PDB entry 6NIN | X-ray diffraction, 3.60 A resolution | chains A and C of the 6 polymer chains in the assembly

# Chain A
Protein: Cytochrome b
Source organism: Rhodobacter sphaeroides (strain ATCC 17023 / 2.4.1 / NCIB 8253 / DSM 158)
UniProt: A0A344Q9J3 (A0A344Q9J3_RHOS4); residue numbers follow UniProt; this construct covers 1-445
Chain sequence (445 residues; each row starts with the number of its first residue):
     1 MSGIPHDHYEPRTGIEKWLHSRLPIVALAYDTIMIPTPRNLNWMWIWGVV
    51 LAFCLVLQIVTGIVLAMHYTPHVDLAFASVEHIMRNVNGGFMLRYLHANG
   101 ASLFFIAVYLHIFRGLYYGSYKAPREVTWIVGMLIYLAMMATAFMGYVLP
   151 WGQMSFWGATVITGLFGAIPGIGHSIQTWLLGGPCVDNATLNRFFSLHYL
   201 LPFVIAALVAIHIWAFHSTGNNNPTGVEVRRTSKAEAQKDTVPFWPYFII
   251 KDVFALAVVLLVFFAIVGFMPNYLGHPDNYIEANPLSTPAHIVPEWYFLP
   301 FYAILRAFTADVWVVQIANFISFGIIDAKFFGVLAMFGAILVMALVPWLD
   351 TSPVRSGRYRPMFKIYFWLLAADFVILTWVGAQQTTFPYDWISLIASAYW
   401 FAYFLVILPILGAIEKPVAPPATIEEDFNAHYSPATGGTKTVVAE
Unresolved in the structure: 1-2, 431-445
Construct notes: engineered mutation Cys-185 (Ala in A0A344Q9J3)
Bound ions: heme Fe site 1: His-97, His-198; heme Fe site 2: His-111, His-212
Small-molecule neighbours:
  - 6PE (1,2-dihexanoyl-sn-glycero-3-phosphoethanolamine): Asn-42, Met-44, Leu-110, Phe-113, Arg-114, Tyr-117, Tyr-118, Arg-358, Phe-367, Trp-368, Ala-371
  - heme (HEM), molecule 1: Trp-45, Trp-47, Gly-48, Val-49, Leu-51, Ala-52, Phe-104, Val-108, His-111, Ile-112, Arg-114, Ser-120, Arg-125, Thr-128, Trp-129, Gly-132, Met-133, Ile-135, Tyr-136, Met-139, Ile-205, Val-209, His-212, Phe-216, Thr-219, Gly-220, Asn-221, Asn-222
  - heme (HEM), molecule 2: Leu-55, Gln-58, Ile-59, Gly-62, Ile-63, Leu-65, Ala-66, Tyr-69, Arg-94, His-97, Ala-98, Ala-101, Phe-104, Thr-142, Ala-143, Gly-146, Tyr-147, Leu-149, Pro-150, Phe-195, His-198, Tyr-199, Pro-202, Ile-205, Asn-279, Tyr-297
  - stigmatellin a (SMA): Leu-137, Met-140, Ala-141, Phe-144, Met-145, Met-154, Gly-158, Val-161, Ile-162, Phe-166, Leu-180, Phe-194, Leu-197, Ile-292, Val-293, Pro-294, Glu-295, Phe-298, Phe-301, Tyr-302, Leu-305, Met-336, Phe-337, Ile-340

# Chain C
Protein: Ubiquinol-cytochrome c reductase iron-sulfur subunit
Source organism: Rhodobacter sphaeroides (strain ATCC 17023 / 2.4.1 / NCIB 8253 / DSM 158)
Notes: EC 1.10.2.2
UniProt: A0A344Q9J4 (A0A344Q9J4_RHOS4); residues 1-187 here = UniProt positions 1-187
Chain sequence (187 residues; each row starts with the number of its first residue):
     1 MSNAEDHAGTRRDFLYYATAGAGAVATGAAVWPLINQMNPSADVQALASI
    51 FVDVSSVEPGVQLTVKFLGCPIFIRRRTEADIELGRSVQLGQLVDTNARN
   101 ANIDAGAEATDQNRTLDEAGEWLVMWGVCTHLGCVPIGGVSGDFGGWFCP
   151 CHGSHYDSAGRIRKGPAPENLPIPLAKFIDETTIQLG
Unresolved in the structure: 1-8
Construct notes: engineered mutation Cys-70 (Lys in A0A344Q9J4)
Cystine bridges: Cys-134/Cys-151
Bound ions: 2Fe-2S cluster Fe: Cys-129, His-131, Cys-149, His-152
Small-molecule neighbours: 2Fe-2S cluster (FES): Cys-129, His-131, Leu-132, Gly-133, Cys-134, Cys-149, Cys-151, His-152, Gly-153, Ser-154

# Chain A / chain C interface
Contacting residue pairs (18):
  Val-64(A) / Leu-34(C)  hydrophobic
  Val-64(A) / Gln-37(C)
  Met-67(A) / Gln-37(C)
  Met-67(A) / Met-38(C)  hydrophobic
  His-68(A) / Gln-37(C)  hydrogen bond
  His-82(A) / Ser-41(C)
  His-82(A) / Asp-43(C)
  Asn-86(A) / Ser-41(C)
  Asn-86(A) / Ala-42(C)  hydrogen bond (backbone-backbone)
  Asn-86(A) / Asp-43(C)
  Val-87(A) / Gln-37(C)
  Val-87(A) / Ser-41(C)
  Asn-88(A) / Asn-36(C)  hydrogen bond (side chain-backbone)
  Asn-88(A) / Gln-37(C)
  Asn-88(A) / Asn-39(C)
  Asn-88(A) / Pro-40(C)  hydrogen bond (side chain-backbone)
  Leu-93(A) / Leu-34(C)  hydrophobic
  Leu-93(A) / Gln-37(C)
Also at the interface, not in a pair above, chain A (9 interface residues in all): Val-60
Also at the interface, not in a pair above, chain C (10 interface residues in all): Pro-33

# Summary
The interface between chain A and chain C involves 9 residues on one side and 10 on the other; the contacts
include 4 hydrogen bonds. Among the polar pairs are His-68(A)/Gln-37(C), Asn-88(A)/Asn-36(C) and
Asn-88(A)/Pro-40(C). Bound to chain A: heme, stigmatellin a and compound 6PE.
Chain A is Cytochrome b and chain C is Ubiquinol-cytochrome c reductase iron-sulfur subunit, both from
Rhodobacter sphaeroides (strain ATCC 17023 / 2.4.1 / NCIB 8253 / DSM 158); the structure, Rhodobacter
sphaeroides bc1 with STIGMATELLIN A, was determined by X-ray diffraction together with 6NHH from the same
study.
